Entry 7EDR (X-ray diffraction, 2.53 A resolution); this record covers chains C and D of the 4 polymer chains in the assembly.

== Chain C (and D) ==
Protein: Moesin/ezrin/radixin homolog 2
Source organism: Drosophila melanogaster
Notes: chain D of this document is another copy of the same molecule, construct and numbering; everything in this record applies to it too
UniProtKB: Q24564 (MERH_DROME); numbering as in UniProt (aligned over 510-635)
Sequence (126 residues; numbered 510 to 635; the number before each row is that of its first residue):
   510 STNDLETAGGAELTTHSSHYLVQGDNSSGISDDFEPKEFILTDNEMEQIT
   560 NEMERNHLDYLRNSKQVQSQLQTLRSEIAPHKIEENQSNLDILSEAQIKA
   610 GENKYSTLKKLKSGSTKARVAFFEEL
Not modelled in the structure: 510-515 (chain D: 510-513)

== How chain C and chain D interact ==
Residue-residue contacts - 17 pairs, chain C then chain D:
  T524(C) - L530(D)
  S526(C) - L530(D)
  S526(C) - I549(D)
  H528(C) - I549(D)
  L530(C) - T524(D)
  L530(C) - S526(D)
  Q532(C) - H525(D)  hydrogen bond (side chain-backbone)
  E544(C) - Q557(D)  hydrogen bond
  P545(C) - E554(D)
  P545(C) - Q557(D)
  E547(C) - T551(D)
  E547(C) - N553(D)
  E547(C) - E554(D)
  F548(C) - E554(D)
  I549(C) - S526(D)
  I549(C) - H528(D)
  I549(C) - I549(D)  hydrophobic
Also at the interface, not in a pair above, chain C (13 interface residues in all): K546, T551, E554
Also at the interface, not in a pair above, chain D (13 interface residues in all): P545, E547, F548

== In short ==
The chain C/chain D interface involves 13 residues from each chain, with 2 hydrogen bonds. Among the polar
pairs are Q532(C)-H525(D) and E544(C)-Q557(D).
Both chains are Moesin/ezrin/radixin homolog 2 (Drosophila melanogaster). Entry 7EDR (The crystal structure of
the FERM and C-terminal domain complex of Drosophila Merlin) was determined by X-ray diffraction.
